PDB entry 8S5W | electron microscopy, 3.05 A resolution | chains B and A

# Chain B
Molecule: Nb3.7
From: Lama glama
Amino-acid sequence (140 residues; each row starts with the number of its first residue):
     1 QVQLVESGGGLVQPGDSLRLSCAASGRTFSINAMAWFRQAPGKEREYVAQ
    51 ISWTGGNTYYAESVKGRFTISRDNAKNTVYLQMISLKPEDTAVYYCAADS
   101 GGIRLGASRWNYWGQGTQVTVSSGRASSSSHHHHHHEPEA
Unresolved in the structure: 1, 124-140
Cystine bridges: Cys-22/Cys-96

# Chain A
Molecule: Thiamine transporter 2
From: Homo sapiens
Reference sequence: Q9BZV2 (S19A3_HUMAN); residue numbers follow UniProt; this construct covers 1-496
Amino-acid sequence (535 residues; numbered 1 to 535; the number before each row is that of its first residue):
     1 MDCYRTSLSSSWIYPTVILCLFGFFSMMRPSEPFLIPYLSGPDKQLTSAE
    51 ITNEIFPVWTYSYLVLLLPVFVLTDYVRYKPVIILQGISFIITWLLLLFG
   101 QGVKTMQVVEFFYGMVTAAEVAYYAYIYSVVSPEHYQRVSGYCRSVTLAA
   151 YTAGSVLAQLLVSLAQMSYFYLNVISLASVSVAFLFSLFLPMPKKSMFFH
   201 AKPSREIKKSSSVNPVLEETHEGEAPGCEEQKPTSEILSTSGKLNKGQLN
   251 SLKPSNVTVDVFVQWFQDLKECYSSKRLFYWSLWWAFATAGFNQVLNYVQ
   301 ILWDYKAPSQDSSIYNGAVEAIATFGGAVAAFAVGYVKVNWDLLGELALV
   351 VFSVVNAGSLFLMHYTANIWACYAGYLIFKSSYMLLITIAVFQIAVNLNV
   401 ERYALVFGINTFIALVIQTIMTVIVVDQRGLNLPVSIQFLVYGSYFAVIA
   451 GIFLMRSMYITYSTKSQKDVQSPAPSENPDVSHPEEESNIIMSTKLLEVL
   501 FQGPSSGWSHPQFEKGGGSGGGSGGSAWSHPQFEK
Unresolved in the structure: 1-10, 202-270, 460-535
Construct notes: engineered mutation Gln-45 (Asn in Q9BZV2), Gln-166 (Asn in Q9BZV2); expression tag (497-535)
Curated features (UniProtKB/Swiss-Prot):
  - site (Essential for pyridoxine transport): Gln-86, Gly-87, Ile-91, Thr-93, Trp-94, Ser-168, Asn-173
  - natural variant: Gly-23 (G23V: In BTBGD), Thr-422 (T422A: In BTBGD)
  - mutagenesis: Gln-86 (Q86H: Significant decrease in pyridoxine transport), Gly-87 (G87V: Significant decrease in pyridoxine transport), Ile-91 (I91A: Significant decrease in pyridoxine transport), Thr-93 (T93S: Significant decrease in pyridoxine transport), Trp-94 (W94Y: Significant decrease in pyridoxine transport), Ser-168 (S168P: Significant decrease in pyridoxine transport), Asn-173 (N173F: Significant decrease in pyridoxine transport)
Residues lining bound ligands: Fedratinib (2TA; N-tert-butyl-3-{[5-methyl-2-({4-[2-(pyrrolidin-1-yl)ethoxy]phenyl}amino)pyrimidin-4-yl]amino}benzenesulfonamide): Met-27, Arg-29, Glu-32, Leu-35, Phe-56, Trp-59, Thr-93, Trp-94, Leu-97, Val-109, Glu-110, Tyr-113, Tyr-151, Asn-293, Leu-296, Asn-297, Gln-300
Reported in the primary citation:
  - binding site for Fedratinib: Glu-32, Phe-56, Trp-59, Thr-93, Trp-94, Leu-97, Val-109, Glu-110, Tyr-113

# Chain B / chain A interface
Residue-residue contacts (23; chain B residue first):
  Tyr-47(B) / Gln-45(A)
  Gln-50(B) / Thr-47(A)
  Gln-50(B) / Glu-50(A)
  Tyr-59(B) / Thr-47(A)
  Ile-103(B) / Thr-105(A)
  Ile-103(B) / Val-108(A)  hydrophobic
  Arg-104(B) / Gly-100(A)
  Arg-104(B) / Gln-101(A)  hydrogen bond (backbone-backbone)
  Arg-104(B) / Gly-102(A)
  Arg-104(B) / Thr-105(A)  hydrogen bond (backbone-side chain)
  Leu-105(B) / Leu-96(A)  hydrophobic
  Leu-105(B) / Phe-99(A)
  Leu-105(B) / Gly-100(A)
  Gly-106(B) / Phe-99(A)  hydrogen bond (backbone-backbone)
  Gly-106(B) / Gln-101(A)  hydrogen bond (backbone-side chain)
  Ala-107(B) / Asp-43(A)
  Ala-107(B) / Gln-101(A)  hydrogen bond (backbone-side chain)
  Ser-108(B) / Gln-101(A)
  Arg-109(B) / Gln-45(A)  hydrogen bond (side chain-backbone)
  Arg-109(B) / Leu-46(A)
  Arg-109(B) / Glu-50(A)  salt bridge
  Arg-109(B) / Gln-101(A)  hydrogen bond (backbone-side chain)
  Trp-110(B) / Gln-45(A)
Other interface residues (no listed pair), chain B (15 interface residues in all): Phe-37, Ser-52, Asp-99, Gly-102
Other interface residues (no listed pair), chain A (14 interface residues in all): Val-103, Lys-104

# Summary
15 residues of chain B and 14 residues of chain A are in contact; the contacts include 7 hydrogen bonds and 1
salt bridge. Among the polar pairs are Arg-109(B)/Glu-50(A), Arg-104(B)/Thr-105(A) and Gly-106(B)/Gln-101(A).
Chain A binds Fedratinib. The paper reports a binding site for Fedratinib at Glu-32(A), Phe-56(A) and
Trp-59(A) among others.
Here chain B is Nb3.7 (Lama glama) and chain A is Thiamine transporter 2 (Homo sapiens). Entry 8S5W (Cryo-EM
structure of fedratinib-bound human SLC19A3 in inward-open state) was determined by electron microscopy
together with 8S4U, 8S5U, 8S5Z, 8S61, 8S62 and 9G5K from the same study.
